7RZE - chains A and B of the 4 polymer chains in the assembly; structure by electron microscopy, 3.30 A resolution.

== Chain A (and B) ==
Molecule: Cysteine-free Insulin-degrading enzyme
Organism: Homo sapiens
Notes: EC 3.4.24.56; chain B of this document is another copy of the same molecule, construct and numbering; everything in this record applies to it too
UniProtKB: P14735 (IDE_HUMAN); residue numbers follow UniProt; this construct covers 1-1011
Sequence (1011 residues; row label = number of the first residue in the row):
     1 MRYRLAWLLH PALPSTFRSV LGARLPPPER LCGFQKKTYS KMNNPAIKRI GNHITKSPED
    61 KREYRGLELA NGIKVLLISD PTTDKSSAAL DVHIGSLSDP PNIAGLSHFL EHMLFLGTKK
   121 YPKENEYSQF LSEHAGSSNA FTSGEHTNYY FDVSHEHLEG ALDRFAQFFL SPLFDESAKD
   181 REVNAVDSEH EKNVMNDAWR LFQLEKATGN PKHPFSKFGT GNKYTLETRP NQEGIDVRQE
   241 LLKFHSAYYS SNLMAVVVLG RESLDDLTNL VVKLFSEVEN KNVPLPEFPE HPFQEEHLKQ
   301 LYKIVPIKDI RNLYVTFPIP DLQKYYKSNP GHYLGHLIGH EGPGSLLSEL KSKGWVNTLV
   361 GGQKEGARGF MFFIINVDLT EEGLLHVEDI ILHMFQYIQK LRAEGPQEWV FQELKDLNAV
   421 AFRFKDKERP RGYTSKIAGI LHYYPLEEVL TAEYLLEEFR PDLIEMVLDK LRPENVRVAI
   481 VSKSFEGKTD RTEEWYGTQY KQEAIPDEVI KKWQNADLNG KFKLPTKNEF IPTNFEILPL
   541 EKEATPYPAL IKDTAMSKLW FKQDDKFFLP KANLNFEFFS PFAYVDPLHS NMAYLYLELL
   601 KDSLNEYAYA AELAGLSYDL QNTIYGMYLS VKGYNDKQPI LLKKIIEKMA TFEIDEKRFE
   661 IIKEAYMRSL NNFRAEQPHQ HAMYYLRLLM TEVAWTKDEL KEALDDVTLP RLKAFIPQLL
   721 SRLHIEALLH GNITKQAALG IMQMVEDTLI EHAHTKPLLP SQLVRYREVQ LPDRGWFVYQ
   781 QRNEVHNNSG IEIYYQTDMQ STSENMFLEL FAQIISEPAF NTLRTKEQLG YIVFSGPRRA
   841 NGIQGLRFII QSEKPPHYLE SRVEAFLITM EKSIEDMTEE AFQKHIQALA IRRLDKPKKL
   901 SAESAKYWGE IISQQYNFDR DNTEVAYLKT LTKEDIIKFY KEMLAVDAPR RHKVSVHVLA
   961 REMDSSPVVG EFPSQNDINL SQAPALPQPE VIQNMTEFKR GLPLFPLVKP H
Not modelled in the structure: 1-46, 199, 964-980 (chain B: 1-45, 963-988)
Differences from the reference sequence: engineered mutation Leu-110 (Cys in P14735), Ser-171 (Cys in P14735), Ala-178 (Cys in P14735), Val-257 (Cys in P14735), Leu-414 (Cys in P14735), Asn-573 (Cys in P14735), Ser-590 (Cys in P14735), Ser-789 (Cys in P14735), Ala-812 (Cys in P14735), Ala-819 (Cys in P14735), Ser-904 (Cys in P14735), Ser-966 (Cys in P14735), Ser-974 (Cys in P14735)

== Interface between chain A and chain B ==
Contacting residue pairs (52; chain A residue first):
  Phe-582(A) with Val-585(B), hydrophobic; Asp-586(B); His-589(B)
  Asp-586(A) with Phe-582(B); Gln-762(B)
  His-589(A) with Phe-582(B); Gln-718(B)
  Glu-692(A) with Glu-692(B)
  Trp-695(A) with Ser-761(B); Gln-762(B)
  Glu-699(A) with Leu-759(B); Ser-761(B)
  Asp-706(A) with Arg-722(B), salt bridge; Lys-756(B)
  Arg-711(A) with Gln-718(B), hydrogen bond
  Arg-722(A) with Asp-706(B), salt bridge
  Lys-756(A) with Asp-706(B), salt bridge
  Leu-759(A) with Pro-587(B), hydrophobic; Glu-699(B)
  Pro-760(A) with Thr-996(B)
  Ser-761(A) with Trp-695(B); Glu-699(B), hydrogen bond; Thr-996(B)
  Gln-762(A) with Asp-586(B); Trp-695(B)
  Leu-763(A) with Arg-1000(B), hydrogen bond (backbone-side chain)
  Arg-767(A) with Lys-999(B), hydrogen bond (side chain-backbone); Arg-1000(B), hydrogen bond (side chain-backbone); Leu-1002(B), hydrogen bond (side chain-backbone); Leu-1004(B)
  Thr-996(A) with Pro-760(B); Ser-761(B)
  Lys-999(A) with Arg-767(B), hydrogen bond (backbone-side chain)
  Arg-1000(A) with Arg-767(B), hydrogen bond (backbone-side chain); Pro-1006(B); Leu-1007(B), hydrogen bond (backbone-backbone); Val-1008(B)
  Gly-1001(A) with Pro-1006(B); Lys-1009(B)
  Leu-1002(A) with Arg-767(B), hydrogen bond (backbone-side chain); Pro-1006(B)
  Pro-1003(A) with Arg-767(B); Gln-770(B); Leu-1004(B); Pro-1006(B)
  Leu-1004(A) with Arg-767(B); Pro-1003(B); Leu-1004(B), hydrogen bond (backbone-backbone)
  Pro-1006(A) with Gly-1001(B); Leu-1002(B); Pro-1003(B)
  Leu-1007(A) with Arg-1000(B), hydrogen bond (backbone-backbone)
Also at the interface, not in a pair above, chain A (28 interface residues in all): Pro-581, Pro-587, Gln-718
Also at the interface, not in a pair above, chain B (31 interface residues in all): Gln-914, Pro-1010

== In short ==
28 residues of chain A face 31 of chain B across their interface; the contacts include 12 hydrogen bonds and 3
salt bridges. Polar contacts include Asp-706(A)/Arg-722(B), Lys-756(A)/Asp-706(B) and Arg-711(A)/Gln-718(B).
Both chains are Cysteine-free Insulin-degrading enzyme (Homo sapiens). Entry 7RZE (Insulin Degrading Enzyme
pO/pC) was determined by electron microscopy.
